8APK - chains j and q of the 42 polymer chains in the assembly; structure by electron microscopy, 3.70 A resolution.

[Chain j]
Name: ATPTB6
From: Trypanosoma brucei brucei
UniProtKB: D0A5R7 (D0A5R7_TRYB9); numbering as in UniProt (aligned over 1-169)
Amino-acid sequence (169 residues; row label = number of the first residue in the row):
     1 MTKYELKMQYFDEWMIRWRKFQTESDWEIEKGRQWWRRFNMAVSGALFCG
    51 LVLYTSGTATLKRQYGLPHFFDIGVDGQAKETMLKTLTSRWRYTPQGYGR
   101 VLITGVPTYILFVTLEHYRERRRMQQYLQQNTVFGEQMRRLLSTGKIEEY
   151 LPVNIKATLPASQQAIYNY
Unresolved in the structure: 1
Residues lining bound ligands: 1,2-diacyl-sn-glycero-3-phosphocholine (PC1): Cys49, Val52, Arg63, Gln64, Tyr65, Met83

[Chain q]
Name: ATPEG3
From: Trypanosoma brucei brucei
UniProtKB: Q583U4 (Q583U4_TRYB2); residue numbers follow UniProt; this construct covers 1-98
Amino-acid sequence (98 residues; numbered 1 to 98; the number before each row is that of its first residue):
     1 MTENIEAVMSDFWSNPADHFRPNLKALTLYAERQHYVDRWLHVKERWLAP
    51 WYLPWWSPLFQLGTWYSQRSRNLFLVENHLSYRPYKFRRNDEDRNNPY
Unresolved in the structure: 1-13
Residues lining bound ligands:
  - 1,2-diacyl-sn-glycero-3-phosphocholine (PC1): Leu62, Trp65, Tyr66, Arg69, Ser70, Leu73, Phe74
  - Q7G (2-{[(4-O-alpha-D-glucopyranosyl-alpha-D-glucopyranosyl)oxy]methyl}-4-{[(3beta,9beta,14beta,17beta,25R)-spirost-5-en-3-yl]oxy}butyl 4-O-alpha-D-glucopyranosyl-alpha-D-glucopyranoside): Trp47, Trp51, Tyr52

[How chain j and chain q interact]
Contacting residue pairs - 60 pairs, chain j then chain q:
  Thr2(j) with Trp55(q)
  Lys3(j) with Leu48(q), hydrogen bond (side chain-backbone); Ala49(q), hydrogen bond (side chain-backbone); Pro50(q), hydrogen bond (side chain-backbone); Leu53(q), hydrogen bond (side chain-backbone); Phe60(q)
  Glu5(j) with Phe60(q); Thr64(q)
  Leu6(j) with Glu45(q); Leu48(q); Phe60(q), hydrophobic
  Gln9(j) with Leu41(q); Lys44(q); Arg71(q)
  Tyr10(j) with Asp38(q); Leu41(q), hydrogen bond (side chain-backbone); His42(q), hydrogen bond; Glu45(q)
  Asp12(j) with Gln68(q); Arg71(q)
  Glu13(j) with Arg33(q), salt bridge; Leu41(q); Arg71(q), salt bridge
  Met15(j) with Leu75(q), hydrophobic
  Ile16(j) with Arg71(q); Leu75(q), hydrophobic
  Arg17(j) with Gln34(q)
  Arg19(j) with Phe74(q); Leu75(q); Glu77(q), hydrogen bond (side chain-backbone)
  Gln22(j) with Leu75(q)
  Trp27(j) with Leu75(q); Val76(q), hydrogen bond (side chain-backbone); Asn78(q)
  Glu30(j) with Asn72(q), hydrogen bond; Leu75(q); Val76(q)
  Lys31(j) with Val76(q)
  Arg33(j) with Gln68(q); Asn72(q)
  Gln34(j) with Asn72(q); Val76(q)
  Arg37(j) with Arg69(q); Asn72(q), hydrogen bond; Leu73(q)
  Met41(j) with Trp65(q), hydrophobic
  Tyr109(j) with Trp56(q), hydrogen bond (side chain-backbone); Ser57(q), hydrogen bond (side chain-backbone); Pro58(q); Gln61(q)
  Phe112(j) with Trp65(q), hydrophobic
  Val113(j) with Trp55(q), hydrophobic; Trp56(q), hydrophobic; Gln61(q)
  Glu116(j) with Trp65(q)
  His117(j) with Trp55(q)
  Glu120(j) with Gln68(q), hydrogen bond
  Arg123(j) with Gln68(q), hydrogen bond; Asn72(q)
  Glu149(j) with Gln34(q), hydrogen bond
Other interface residues (no listed pair), chain j (29 interface residues in all): Thr114
Other interface residues (no listed pair), chain q (31 interface residues in all): Val37, Pro54

[Overview]
The interface between chain j and chain q involves 29 residues on one side and 31 on the other, with 15
hydrogen bonds and 2 salt bridges. Polar pairs include Glu13(j)-Arg33(q), Glu13(j)-Arg71(q) and
Lys3(j)-Leu48(q). Ligands of chain j: 1,2-diacyl-sn-glycero-3-phosphocholine.
Here chain j is ATPTB6 and chain q is ATPEG3, both from Trypanosoma brucei brucei. Entry 8APK (rotational
state 3 of the Trypanosoma brucei mitochondrial ATP synthase dimer) was determined by electron microscopy
together with 8AP6, 8AP7, 8AP8, 8AP9, 8APA, 8APB and 7 further entries from the same study.
